PDB entry 9G8U | X-ray diffraction, 3.17 A resolution | chains A and B

== Chain A ==
Molecule: Lactonizing lipase
Organism: Acinetobacter baumannii
Notes: EC 3.1.1.3
UniProtKB: D0CCR9 (D0CCR9_ACIB2); residue numbers follow UniProt; this construct covers 25-324
Chain sequence (302 residues; numbered 23 to 324; the number before each row is that of its first residue):
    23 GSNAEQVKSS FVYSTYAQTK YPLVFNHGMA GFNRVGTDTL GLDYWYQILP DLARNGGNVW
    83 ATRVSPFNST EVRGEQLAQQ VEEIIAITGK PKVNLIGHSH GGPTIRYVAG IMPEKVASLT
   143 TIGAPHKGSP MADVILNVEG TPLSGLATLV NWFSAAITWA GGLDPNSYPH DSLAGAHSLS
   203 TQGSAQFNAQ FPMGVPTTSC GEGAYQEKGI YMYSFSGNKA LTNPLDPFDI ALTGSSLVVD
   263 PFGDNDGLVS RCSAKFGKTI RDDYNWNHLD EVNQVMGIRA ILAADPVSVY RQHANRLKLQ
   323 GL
Unresolved in the structure: 23-32
Construct notes: expression tag (23-24); conflict Ala211 (Ser in D0CCR9), Ala302 (Ser in D0CCR9), Leu304 (Phe in D0CCR9)
Disulfides: Cys222-Cys274
Metal / ion sites: Ca2+: Asp248, Asp292, Gln296, Ile300
Reported in the primary citation:
  - catalytic residues: Met51, Ser121, His122, Asp268, His290

== Chain B ==
Molecule: Lipase chaperone
Organism: Acinetobacter baumannii
UniProtKB: A0A0J8V187 (A0A0J8V187_ACIBA); residue numbers follow UniProt; this construct covers 52-343
Chain sequence (302 residues; numbered 42 to 343; the number before each row is that of its first residue):
    42 MWSHPQFEKG TLNSPLNENT YLSKSQQDTQ VNCQLKINSS QHLVVNSQTR DCFEYFITQY
   102 GESNLQKVKT HFEKFIQDQY LEPARSQIID LWTRYLKYRE QLAQIQPSQS KQQDQNYFQK
   162 VFNSIQDIRK RFFSASEIEG LFSTEDIYQN YTLDRMKILE DSSLSEIEKA KKLKERFEQL
   222 PEDWQENLQE LSKLDDLHTL TKQIKARNGS AEELRQMRTA LVGAEATQRL ETLDIQRNAW
   282 QQRVTGYLNQ RDEVLHSNMS DSAKKQAIQQ LRQQQFSSSQ EQLRLRTFET VHDQGGELPF
   342 NY
Unresolved in the structure: 42-58
Construct notes: initiating methionine (42); expression tag (43-51); conflict Lys108 (Gln in A0A0J8V187), Ser149 (Pro in A0A0J8V187), Ala252 (Val in A0A0J8V187)
Disulfides: Cys74-Cys93

== Interface between chain A and chain B ==
Residue-residue contacts (115):
  Phe33(A) with Asp224(B); Asn228(B)
  Tyr35(A) with Ser88(B); Gln89(B); Asp92(B), hydrogen bond
  Ser36(A) with Gln89(B), hydrogen bond
  Tyr38(A) with Gln71(B), hydrogen bond (side chain-backbone); Asn73(B); Tyr96(B)
  Arg56(A) with Leu200(B)
  Val57(A) with Glu207(B); Leu214(B)
  Gly58(A) with Arg196(B)
  Thr59(A) with Arg196(B)
  Leu64(A) with Tyr189(B); Leu229(B), hydrophobic
  Asp65(A) with Tyr189(B), hydrogen bond; Arg196(B), salt bridge
  Tyr68(A) with Gln190(B)
  Gln69(A) with Glu186(B); Tyr189(B)
  Pro72(A) with Trp225(B), hydrophobic; Asn228(B); Leu232(B), hydrophobic
  Ala75(A) with Asn228(B)
  Arg76(A) with Trp225(B)
  Asn77(A) with Asp92(B)
  Val81(A) with Leu232(B)
  Trp82(A) with Lys234(B); Leu235(B)
  Ala83(A) with Leu235(B)
  Arg85(A) with Leu232(B), hydrogen bond (side chain-backbone); Ser233(B); Leu235(B); Asp236(B); Tyr343(B)
  Val94(A) with Pro340(B), hydrophobic
  Glu97(A) with Arg325(B), salt bridge; Thr328(B); Phe329(B)
  Gln98(A) with Tyr343(B), hydrogen bond (backbone-side chain)
  Gln101(A) with Arg278(B), hydrogen bond (backbone-side chain); Phe341(B); Tyr343(B)
  Gln102(A) with Leu235(B); His239(B); Tyr343(B), hydrogen bond
  Glu104(A) with Leu274(B)
  Glu105(A) with Leu235(B); His239(B), salt bridge; Leu274(B); Arg278(B), salt bridge
  Ile106(A) with Leu235(B), hydrophobic
  Ala108(A) with Arg270(B), hydrogen bond (backbone-side chain); Leu271(B), hydrophobic
  Ile109(A) with Leu238(B), hydrophobic; Val263(B), hydrophobic; Arg270(B); Leu271(B), hydrophobic
  Tyr129(A) with Arg325(B); Thr328(B), hydrogen bond
  Gly132(A) with Leu324(B)
  Ile133(A) with Gln321(B); Leu324(B), hydrophobic; Arg325(B)
  Met134(A) with Arg325(B)
  Pro135(A) with Gln321(B)
  Glu136(A) with Gln321(B)
  Asn188(A) with Asp236(B)
  Ser189(A) with Tyr343(B)
  Tyr190(A) with Tyr343(B), hydrophobic
  Pro191(A) with Tyr343(B)
  Gln212(A) with Arg327(B), hydrogen bond
  Leu247(A) with Ile146(B); Pro148(B), hydrophobic; Tyr158(B), hydrogen bond (backbone-side chain); Val162(B), hydrophobic
  Pro249(A) with Gln153(B); Gln154(B); Phe159(B), hydrophobic
  Ile252(A) with Gln153(B)
  Lys280(A) with Asp69(B), salt bridge
  Ile282(A) with Ser66(B)
  Arg283(A) with Thr99(B), hydrogen bond (side chain-backbone); Tyr101(B), hydrogen bond (side chain-backbone); Gly102(B); Glu103(B)
  Val297(A) with Phe159(B), hydrophobic
  Met298(A) with Phe159(B), hydrophobic; Thr193(B); Leu194(B), hydrophobic; Met197(B), hydrophobic
  Ile303(A) with Arg140(B); Glu141(B); Ala144(B), hydrophobic
  Leu304(A) with Tyr101(B), hydrophobic; Arg140(B)
  Ala305(A) with Arg140(B), hydrogen bond (backbone-side chain)
  Ala306(A) with Thr99(B)
  Asp307(A) with Arg91(B), salt bridge; Glu95(B)
  Ser310(A) with Glu95(B)
  Arg313(A) with Asn73(B), hydrogen bond; Asp92(B), salt bridge
  Gln314(A) with Gln67(B), hydrogen bond; Thr70(B); Tyr96(B); Thr99(B), hydrogen bond
  Asn317(A) with Thr70(B); Gln71(B), hydrogen bond (side chain-backbone)
  Arg318(A) with Ser66(B), hydrogen bond (side chain-backbone); Asp69(B), salt bridge; Thr70(B)
  Leu321(A) with Asp69(B); Thr70(B)
Also at the interface, not in a pair above, chain A (72 interface residues in all): Leu71, Asp73, Asn80, Glu93, Gly111, Phe213, Phe250, Asp285, Ile300, Arg301, Val309, Val311
Also at the interface, not in a pair above, chain B (68 interface residues in all): Val72, Leu106, Leu143, Gln147, Glu231, Ala267, Val332
Interface features reported in the paper:
  - pairs named by the authors: Glu97(A)-Arg325(B), Tyr129(A)-Thr328(B), Arg313(A)-Asn73(B), Arg318(A)-Ser66(B)

== In short ==
72 residues of chain A face 68 of chain B across their interface, with 20 hydrogen bonds and 8 salt bridges.
Among the polar pairs are Asp65(A)-Arg196(B), Glu97(A)-Arg325(B) and Glu105(A)-His239(B). The authors report
contacts between Glu97(A) and Arg325(B), Tyr129(A) and Thr328(B) and Arg313(A) and Asn73(B) among others. From
the paper: catalytic residues Met51(A), Ser121(A) and His122(A) among others.
Chain A is Lactonizing lipase and chain B is Lipase chaperone, both from Acinetobacter baumannii; the
structure, Structure of the LipA:LipB complex from Acinetobacter baumannii, was determined by X-ray
diffraction.
